PDB entry 5XUU | X-ray diffraction, 2.50 A resolution | chains A and D of the 4 polymer chains in the assembly

== Chain A ==
Protein: LbCpf1
From: Lachnospiraceae bacterium ND2006
Sequence (1231 residues; each row starts with the number of its first residue; numbers below 1 keep their minus sign (Gly-2 is residue -2)):
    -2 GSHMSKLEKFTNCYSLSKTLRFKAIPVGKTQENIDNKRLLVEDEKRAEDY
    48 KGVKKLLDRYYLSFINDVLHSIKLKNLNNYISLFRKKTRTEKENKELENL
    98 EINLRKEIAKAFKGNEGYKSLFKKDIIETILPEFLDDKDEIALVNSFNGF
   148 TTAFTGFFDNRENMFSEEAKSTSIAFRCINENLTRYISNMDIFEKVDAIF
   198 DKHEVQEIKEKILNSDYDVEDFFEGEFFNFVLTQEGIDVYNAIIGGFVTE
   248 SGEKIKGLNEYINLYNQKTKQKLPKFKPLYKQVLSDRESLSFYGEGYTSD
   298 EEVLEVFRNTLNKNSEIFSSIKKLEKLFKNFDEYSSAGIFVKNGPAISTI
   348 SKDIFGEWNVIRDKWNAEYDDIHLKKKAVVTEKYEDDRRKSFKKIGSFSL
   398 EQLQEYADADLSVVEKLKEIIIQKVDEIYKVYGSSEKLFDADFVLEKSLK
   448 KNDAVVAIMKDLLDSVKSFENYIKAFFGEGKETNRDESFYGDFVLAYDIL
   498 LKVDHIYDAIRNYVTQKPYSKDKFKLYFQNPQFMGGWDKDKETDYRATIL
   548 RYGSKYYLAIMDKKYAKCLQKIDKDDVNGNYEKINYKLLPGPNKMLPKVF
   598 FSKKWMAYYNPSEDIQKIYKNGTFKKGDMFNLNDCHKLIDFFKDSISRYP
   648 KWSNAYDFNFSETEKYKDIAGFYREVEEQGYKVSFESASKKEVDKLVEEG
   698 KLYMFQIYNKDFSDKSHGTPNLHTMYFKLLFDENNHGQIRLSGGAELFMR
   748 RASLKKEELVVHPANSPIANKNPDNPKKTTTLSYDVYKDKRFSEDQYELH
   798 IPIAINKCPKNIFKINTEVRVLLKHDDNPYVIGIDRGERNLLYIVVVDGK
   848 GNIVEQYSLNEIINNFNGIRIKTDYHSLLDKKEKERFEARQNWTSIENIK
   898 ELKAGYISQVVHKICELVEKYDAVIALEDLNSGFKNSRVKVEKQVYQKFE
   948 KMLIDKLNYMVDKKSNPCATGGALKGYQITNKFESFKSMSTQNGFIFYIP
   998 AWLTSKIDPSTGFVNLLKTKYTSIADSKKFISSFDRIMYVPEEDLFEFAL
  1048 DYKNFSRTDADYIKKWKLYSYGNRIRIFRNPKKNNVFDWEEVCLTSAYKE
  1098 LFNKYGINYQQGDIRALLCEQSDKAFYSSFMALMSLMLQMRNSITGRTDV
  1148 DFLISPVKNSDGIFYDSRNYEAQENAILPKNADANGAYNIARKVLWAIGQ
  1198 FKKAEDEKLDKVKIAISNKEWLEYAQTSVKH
Not modelled in the structure: -2 to 0, 372-376, 1077-1084, 1227-1228
Bound ions: Mg2+: Thr716 (shared with 1 residue of chain B)
Reported in the primary citation:
  - binding site for the 29-nt DNA strand: Lys538, Tyr542
  - conformationally variable residues (order/disorder transition): Lys595
  - catalytic residues: Arg1138 (proposed by the authors, not directly observed)
  - mutagenesis - D832A, E925A, D1180A: abolished catalytic activity
  - mutagenesis - R1138A: decreased catalytic activity

== Chain D ==
Molecule: 9-nt DNA strand
Sequence (9 nucleotides; row label = number of the first residue in the row; numbers below 1 keep their minus sign (DC-9 is residue -9)):
    -9 CGTCCTCCA

== Chain A / chain D interface ==
Residue-residue contacts (16; chain A residue first):
  Lys120(A) - DC-3(D)  salt bridge to the phosphate
  Lys120(A) - DC-2(D)  phosphate contact
  Lys121(A) - DT-4(D)  hydrogen bond to the phosphate
  Lys121(A) - DC-3(D)  salt bridge to the phosphate
  Asp122(A) - DC-3(D)  phosphate contact
  Gly146(A) - DC-5(D)  sugar contact
  Gly146(A) - DT-4(D)  phosphate contact
  Phe147(A) - DT-4(D)  hydrogen bond to the phosphate
  Thr148(A) - DT-4(D)  hydrogen bond to the phosphate
  Thr149(A) - DT-4(D)  hydrogen bond to the phosphate
  Pro528(A) - DC-5(D)  phosphate contact
  Gln529(A) - DC-5(D)  base contact
  Gln529(A) - DT-4(D)  base contact
  Lys591(A) - DA-1(D)  phosphate contact
  Lys595(A) - DC-2(D)  hydrogen bond to the base
  Lys595(A) - DA-1(D)  hydrogen bond to the sugar
Other interface residues (no listed pair), chain A (13 interface residues in all): Asn527, Asp541

== Overview ==
13 residues of chain A and 5 residues of chain D are in contact; the contacts include 6 hydrogen bonds and 2
salt bridges. Polar contacts include Lys595(A)-DC-2(D), Lys595(A)-DA-1(D) and Lys121(A)-DT-4(D). The paper
reports the catalytic residue Arg1138(A); D832A, E925A and D1180A of chain A abolish catalytic activity.
Here chain A is LbCpf1 (Lachnospiraceae bacterium ND2006) and chain D is a 9-nt DNA strand. Entry 5XUU
(Crystal structure of Lachnospiraceae bacterium ND2006 Cpf1 in complex with crRNA and target DNA (TCCA PAM))
was determined by X-ray diffraction (same publication as 5XUS, 5XUT and 5XUZ).
